9F2B - chains A and B; structure by electron microscopy, 3.49 A resolution.

== Chain A ==
Name: Synaptic vesicle glycoprotein 2B
Organism: Homo sapiens
UniProtKB: Q7L1I2 (SV2B_HUMAN); residues 1-683 here = UniProt positions 1-683
Amino-acid sequence (683 residues; each row starts with the number of its first residue):
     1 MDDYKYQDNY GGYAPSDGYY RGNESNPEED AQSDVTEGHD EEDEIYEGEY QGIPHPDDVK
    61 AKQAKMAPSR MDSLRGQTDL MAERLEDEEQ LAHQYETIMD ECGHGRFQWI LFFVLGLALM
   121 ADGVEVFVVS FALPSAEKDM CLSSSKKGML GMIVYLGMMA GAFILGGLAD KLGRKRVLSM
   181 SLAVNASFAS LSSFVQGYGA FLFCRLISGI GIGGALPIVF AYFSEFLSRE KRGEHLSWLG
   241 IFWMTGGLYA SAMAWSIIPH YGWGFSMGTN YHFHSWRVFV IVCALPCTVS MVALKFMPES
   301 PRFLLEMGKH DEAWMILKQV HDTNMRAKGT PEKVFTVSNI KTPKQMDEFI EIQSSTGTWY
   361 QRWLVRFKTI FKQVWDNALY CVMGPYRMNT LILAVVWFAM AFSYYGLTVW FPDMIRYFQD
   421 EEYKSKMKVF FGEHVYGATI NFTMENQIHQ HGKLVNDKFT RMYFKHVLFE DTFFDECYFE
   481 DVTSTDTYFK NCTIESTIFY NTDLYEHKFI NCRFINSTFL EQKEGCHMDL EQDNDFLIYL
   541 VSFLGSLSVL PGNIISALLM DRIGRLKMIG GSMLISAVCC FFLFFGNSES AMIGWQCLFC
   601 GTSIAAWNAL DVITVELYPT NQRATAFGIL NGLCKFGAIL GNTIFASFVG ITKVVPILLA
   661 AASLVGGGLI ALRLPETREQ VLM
Unresolved in the structure: 1-422, 529-683
Covalently attached groups: N-acetylglucosamine (NAG) linked to Asn441
UniProt features mapped onto this chain:
  - modified residue: Ser33 (Phosphoserine), Thr36 (Phosphothreonine), Tyr423 (Phosphotyrosine)
  - glycosylation (N-linked (GlcNAc...) asparagine): Asn441, Asn491, Asn516
What the authors report for this chain:
  - specificity-determining residues: Glu521 (proposed by the authors, not directly observed)

== Chain B ==
Name: Botulinum neurotoxin type A
Organism: Clostridium botulinum
UniProtKB: P0DPI0 (BXA1_CLOBO); residue numbers follow UniProt; this construct covers 2-1296
Amino-acid sequence (1329 residues; numbered -16 to 1312; the number before each row is that of its first residue; numbers below 1 keep their minus sign (Met-16 is residue -16)):
   -16 MRGSHHHHHH GSLVPRGSPF VNKQFNYKDP VNGVDIAYIK IPNAGQMQPV KAFKIHNKIW
    44 VIPERDTFTN PEEGDLNPPP EAKQVPVSYY DSTYLSTDNE KDNYLKGVTK LFERIYSTDL
   104 GRMLLTSIVR GIPFWGGSTI DTELKVIDTN CINVIQPDGS YRSEELNLVI IGPSADIIQF
   164 ECKSFGHEVL NLTRNGYGST QYIRFSPDFT FGFEESLEVD TNPLLGAGKF ATDPAVTLAH
   224 QLIHAGHRLY GIAINPNRVF KVNTNAYYEM SGLEVSFEEL RTFGGHDAKF IDSLQENEFR
   284 LYYYNKFKDI ASTLNKAKSI VGTTASLQYM KNVFKEKYLL SEDTSGKFSV DKLKFDKLYK
   344 MLTEIYTEDN FVKFFKVLNA KTFLNFDKAV FKINIVPKVN YTIYDGFNLR NTNLAANFNG
   404 QNTEINNMNF TKLKNFTGLF EFYKLLCVRG IITSKTKSLD KGYNKALNDL CIKVNNWDLF
   464 FSPSEDNFTN DLNKGEEITS DTNIEAAEEN ISLDLIQQYY LTFNFDNEPE NISIENLSSD
   524 IIGQLELMPN IERFPNGKKY ELDKYTMFHY LRAQEFEHGK SRIALTNSVN EALLNPSRVY
   584 TFFSSDYVKK VNKATEAAMF LGWVEQLVYD FTDETSEVST TDKIADITII IPYIGPALNI
   644 GNMLYKDDFV GALIFSGAVI LLEFIPEIAI PVLGTFALVS YIANKVLTVQ TIDNALSKRN
   704 EKWDEVYKYI VTNWLAKVNT QIDLIRKKMK EALENQAEAT KAIINYQYNQ YTEEEKNNIN
   764 FNIDDLSSKL NESINKAMIN INKFLNQCSV SYLMNSMIPY GVKRLEDFDA SLKDALLKYI
   824 YDNRGTLIGQ VDRLKDKVNN TLSTDIPFQL SKYVDNQRLL STFTEYIKNI INTSILNLRY
   884 ESNHLIDLSR YASKINIGSK VNFDPIDKNQ IQLFNLESSK IEVILKNAIV YNSMYENFST
   944 SFWIRIPKYF NSISLNNEYT IINCMENNSG WKVSLNYGEI IWTLQDTQEI KQRVVFKYSQ
  1004 MINISDYINR WIFVTITNNR LNNSKIYING RLIDQKPISN LGNIHASNNI MFKLDGCRDT
  1064 HRYIWIKYFN LFDKELNEKE IKDLYDNQSN SGILKDFWGD YLQYDKPYYM LNLYDPNKYV
  1124 DVNNVGIRGY MYLKGPRGSV MTTNIYLNSS LYRGAKFIIK KYASGNKDNI VRNNDRVYIN
  1184 VVVKNKEYRL ATNASQAGVE KILSALEIPD VGNLSQVVVM KSKNDQGITN KCKMNLQDNN
  1244 GNDIGFIGFH QFNNIAKLVA SNWYNRQIER SSRTLGCSWE FIPVDDGWGE RPLVPPTPGS
  1304 AWSHPQFEK
Unresolved in the structure: -16 to 0, 433-451, 487-494, 825-830, 1228-1230, 1271-1277, 1297-1312
Differences from the reference sequence: initiating methionine (-16); expression tag (-15 to 1, 1297-1312); variant Ala27 (Val in P0DPI0); engineered mutation Gln224 (Glu in P0DPI0), Ala363 (Arg in P0DPI0), Phe366 (Tyr in P0DPI0); conflict Ala1158 (Thr in P0DPI0)
Disulfides: Cys430-Cys454
UniProt features mapped onto this chain:
  - region: Phe1252, His1253 (Interaction with host ganglioside GT1b)
  - motif: Ser1264 to Tyr1267 (Host ganglioside-binding motif)
  - binding site (Zn(2+)): His223, His227, Glu262
  - binding site (a ganglioside GT1b (d18:1(4E))): Tyr1117, Glu1203
  - natural variant: Ala27 (V27A: In strain: 62A; this construct carries the variant)
  - mutagenesis: His227 (H227Y: Light chain no longer cleaves SNAP25, not toxic in vitro or in vivo when reconstituted with heavy chain), Glu262 (E262A: Light chain has 20% cleavage activity on SNAP25, 40% decrease in Zn(2+)), Phe266 (F266A: Light chain has 50% cleavage activity on SNAP25, no effect on Zn(2+) binding), Glu351 (E351A/Q: Wild-type KM for SNAP25, no protease activity, about 30% less Zn(2+)), Arg861 to Lys871 (Reduced toxicity), Leu862 to Thr867 (Reduced toxicity), Phe953 (F953G: Whole toxin has 50-fold reduction in toxicity, almost no binding of RBD to neurons; F953R: Whole toxin is non-toxic, almost no binding of RBD to neurons), Glu982 (E982A/Q: Decreased binding of NTNHA by receptor-binding domain (RBD) at pH 7.5), Lys1000 (K1000A: Decreased binding of NTNHA by RBD at pH 6.0, none at pH 7.5), Asp1037 (D1037A/N: Decreased binding of NTNHA by RBD at pH 7.5), His1064 (H1064G/R: Whole toxin has reduced toxicity, dramatically reduced binding of RBD to neurons), Asp1118 (D1118A: Decreased binding of NTNHA by RBD at pH 7.5), 11 further mutagenesis entries in UniProt
What the authors report for this chain:
  - mutagenesis - F953G: abolished binding to Synaptic vesicle glycoprotein 2B (chain A)

== Interface between chain A and chain B ==
Pairs across the interface (27; chain A residue first):
  Glu476(A) - Arg1294(B)  salt bridge
  Tyr478(A) - Leu1296(B)
  Ser496(A) - Arg1294(B)  hydrogen bond (backbone-side chain)
  Thr497(A) - Arg1294(B)
  Ile498(A) - Leu1296(B)  hydrophobic
  Cys512(A) - Thr1146(B)
  Arg513(A) - Thr1146(B)
  Phe514(A) - Thr1145(B)
  Phe514(A) - Thr1146(B)  hydrogen bond (backbone-side chain)
  Asn516(A) - Phe953(B)
  Asn516(A) - Met1144(B)
  Asn516(A) - Thr1145(B)  hydrogen bond (backbone-side chain)
  Asn516(A) - Tyr1149(B)  hydrogen bond
  Asn516(A) - Arg1294(B)
  Ser517(A) - Val1143(B)
  Ser517(A) - Met1144(B)  hydrogen bond (backbone-backbone)
  Thr518(A) - Ser1142(B)  hydrogen bond (side chain-backbone)
  Thr518(A) - Val1143(B)
  Phe519(A) - Gly1141(B)
  Phe519(A) - Ser1142(B)  hydrogen bond (backbone-backbone)
  Phe519(A) - Met1144(B)  hydrophobic
  Leu520(A) - Leu1296(B)  hydrophobic
  Glu521(A) - Tyr1122(B)
  Glu521(A) - Gly1138(B)
  Glu521(A) - Pro1139(B)
  Glu521(A) - Arg1140(B)
  Glu521(A) - Arg1156(B)  salt bridge
Interface residues without a listed pair, chain A (15 interface residues in all): Ile515
Interface residues without a listed pair, chain B (16 interface residues in all): Ser1153
From the paper, about this interface:
  - hot spots on chain B (mutagenesis) - T1145A/T1146A: abolished binding to Synaptic vesicle glycoprotein 2B (chain A)

== Overview ==
15 residues of chain A and 16 residues of chain B are in contact, with 7 hydrogen bonds and 2 salt bridges.
Polar pairs include Glu476(A)-Arg1294(B), Glu521(A)-Arg1156(B) and Ser496(A)-Arg1294(B). Covalently linked
N-acetylglucosamine: at Asn441(A). The paper reports that F953G and T1145A/T1146A of chain B abolish binding
to Synaptic vesicle glycoprotein 2B (chain A); the specificity determinant Glu521(A).
Here chain A is Synaptic vesicle glycoprotein 2B (Homo sapiens) and chain B is Botulinum neurotoxin type A
(Clostridium botulinum). Entry 9F2B (Focused refinement of SV2B luminal domain and BoNT/A1 complex) was
determined by electron microscopy, deposited together with 9F1R, 9F25, 9F2J, 9F2Y and 9F3C.
